PDB entry 4Y33 | X-ray diffraction, 2.70 A resolution | chains B and D of the 4 polymer chains in the assembly

[Chain B (and D)]
Molecule: Bifunctional lysine-specific demethylase and histidyl-hydroxylase NO66
From: Homo sapiens
Notes: EC 1.14.11.-, 1.14.11.27; chain D of this document is another copy of the same molecule, construct and numbering; everything in this record applies to it too
UniProtKB: Q9H6W3 (NO66_HUMAN); numbering as in UniProt (aligned over 176-641)
Sequence (466 residues; numbered 176 to 641; the number before each row is that of its first residue):
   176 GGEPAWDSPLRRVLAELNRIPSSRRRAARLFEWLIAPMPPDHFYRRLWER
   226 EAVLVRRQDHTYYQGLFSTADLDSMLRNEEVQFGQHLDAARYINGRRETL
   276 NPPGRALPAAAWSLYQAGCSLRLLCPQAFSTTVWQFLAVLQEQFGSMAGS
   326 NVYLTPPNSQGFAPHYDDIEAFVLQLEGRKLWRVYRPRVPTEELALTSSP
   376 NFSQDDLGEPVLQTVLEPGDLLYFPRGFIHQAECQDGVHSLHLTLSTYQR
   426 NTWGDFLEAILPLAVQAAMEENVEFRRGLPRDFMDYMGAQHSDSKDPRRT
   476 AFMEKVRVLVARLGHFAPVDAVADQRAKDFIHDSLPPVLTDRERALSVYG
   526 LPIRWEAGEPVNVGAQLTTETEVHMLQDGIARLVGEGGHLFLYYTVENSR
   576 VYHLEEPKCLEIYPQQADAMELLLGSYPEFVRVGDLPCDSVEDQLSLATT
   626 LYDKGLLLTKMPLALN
Disordered / not traced: 176-180, 640-641
Bound ions: Ni2+: D342, H405 (together with N-oxalylglycine)
Ligand contacts: N-oxalylglycine (OGA): Y328, G336, F337, H340, D342, K355, W357, H405, A407, H417, T419
Reported in the primary citation:
  - mutagenesis - F450A/R452A/P455A: decreased catalytic activity

[Chain B / chain D interface]
Pairs across the interface (146; chain B residue first):
  R199(B) - D460(D)  salt bridge
  Y219(B) - R456(D)
  E224(B) - G453(D)  hydrogen bond (side chain-backbone)
  R225(B) - R452(D)
  Q318(B) - R456(D)  hydrogen bond (backbone-side chain)
  F319(B) - R456(D)
  G320(B) - R456(D)
  P365(B) - R451(D)  hydrogen bond (backbone-side chain)
  T366(B) - E445(D)
  T366(B) - R451(D)
  E368(B) - V448(D)
  E368(B) - R451(D)  hydrogen bond (backbone-side chain)
  L369(B) - R451(D)
  L369(B) - R452(D)
  L371(B) - M444(D)  hydrophobic
  L371(B) - R451(D)
  R401(B) - R451(D)  hydrogen bond (side chain-backbone)
  R401(B) - G453(D)
  Y423(B) - G453(D)
  Y423(B) - L454(D)  hydrogen bond (side chain-backbone)
  Y423(B) - P455(D)  hydrogen bond (side chain-backbone)
  Y423(B) - R456(D)  hydrogen bond (side chain-backbone)
  R425(B) - M444(D)
  N426(B) - G453(D)
  N426(B) - L454(D)  hydrogen bond (backbone-backbone)
  T427(B) - M444(D)
  T427(B) - F450(D)
  T427(B) - R451(D)
  T427(B) - R452(D)
  T427(B) - L454(D)
  W428(B) - F450(D)
  W428(B) - R452(D)  hydrogen bond (backbone-backbone)
  W428(B) - G453(D)
  W428(B) - L454(D)  hydrophobic
  W428(B) - F477(D)  hydrophobic
  W428(B) - K480(D)
  W428(B) - V481(D)  hydrophobic
  W428(B) - L484(D)  hydrophobic
  G429(B) - V440(D)
  G429(B) - M444(D)
  G429(B) - F450(D)  hydrogen bond (backbone-backbone)
  D430(B) - M444(D)
  F431(B) - F477(D)  hydrophobic
  L432(B) - L484(D)  hydrophobic
  L432(B) - V485(D)  hydrophobic
  E433(B) - V440(D)
  E433(B) - M444(D)
  L436(B) - V440(D)  hydrophobic
  L436(B) - L488(D)  hydrophobic
  V440(B) - G429(D)
  V440(B) - E433(D)
  V440(B) - L436(D)  hydrophobic
  M444(B) - L371(D)  hydrophobic
  M444(B) - R425(D)
  M444(B) - T427(D)
  M444(B) - G429(D)
  M444(B) - D430(D)
  M444(B) - E433(D)
  E445(B) - T366(D)
  F450(B) - T427(D)
  F450(B) - W428(D)
  F450(B) - G429(D)  hydrogen bond (backbone-backbone)
  F450(B) - L432(D)  hydrophobic
  R451(B) - P365(D)  hydrogen bond (side chain-backbone)
  R451(B) - T366(D)  hydrogen bond (side chain-backbone)
  R451(B) - E368(D)  hydrogen bond (side chain-backbone)
  R451(B) - L369(D)
  R451(B) - L371(D)
  R451(B) - R401(D)  hydrogen bond (backbone-side chain)
  R451(B) - T427(D)
  R452(B) - L369(D)
  R452(B) - R401(D)
  R452(B) - T427(D)
  R452(B) - W428(D)  hydrogen bond (backbone-backbone)
  G453(B) - E224(D)  hydrogen bond (backbone-side chain)
  G453(B) - R401(D)
  G453(B) - N426(D)
  G453(B) - W428(D)
  L454(B) - Y423(D)  hydrogen bond (backbone-side chain)
  L454(B) - N426(D)  hydrogen bond (backbone-backbone)
  L454(B) - T427(D)
  L454(B) - W428(D)  hydrophobic
  L454(B) - R501(D)
  P455(B) - Y423(D)
  P455(B) - W428(D)
  R456(B) - Y219(D)
  R456(B) - Q318(D)  hydrogen bond (side chain-backbone)
  R456(B) - F319(D)
  R456(B) - G320(D)
  R456(B) - Y423(D)  hydrogen bond (backbone-side chain)
  F458(B) - A498(D)  hydrophobic
  M459(B) - G320(D)
  M459(B) - A502(D)  hydrophobic
  M459(B) - F505(D)  hydrophobic
  M459(B) - R557(D)  hydrogen bond (backbone-side chain)
  D460(B) - R199(D)  salt bridge
  M462(B) - V494(D)  hydrophobic
  M462(B) - D495(D)
  M462(B) - A498(D)  hydrophobic
  M462(B) - R557(D)  hydrogen bond (backbone-side chain)
  G463(B) - D495(D)  hydrogen bond (backbone-side chain)
  G463(B) - D499(D)
  A464(B) - D495(D)
  A464(B) - D499(D)  hydrogen bond (backbone-side chain)
  Q465(B) - R557(D)
  Q465(B) - L558(D)
  Q465(B) - E596(D)
  R474(B) - D495(D)  salt bridge
  F477(B) - W428(D)  hydrophobic
  F477(B) - F431(D)  hydrophobic
  F477(B) - V494(D)  hydrophobic
  M478(B) - V494(D)  hydrophobic
  K480(B) - W428(D)
  L484(B) - W428(D)  hydrophobic
  L484(B) - L432(D)  hydrophobic
  V485(B) - V485(D)
  V485(B) - G489(D)
  A486(B) - A486(D)  hydrophobic
  L488(B) - L436(D)  hydrophobic
  L488(B) - V485(D)  hydrophobic
  G489(B) - R482(D)
  G489(B) - V485(D)
  V494(B) - M462(D)  hydrophobic
  V494(B) - F477(D)  hydrophobic
  V494(B) - M478(D)  hydrophobic
  V494(B) - V481(D)  hydrophobic
  D495(B) - M462(D)
  D495(B) - G463(D)  hydrogen bond (side chain-backbone)
  D495(B) - A464(D)
  D495(B) - S467(D)
  D495(B) - R474(D)  salt bridge
  A498(B) - F458(D)  hydrophobic
  A498(B) - M462(D)  hydrophobic
  A498(B) - G463(D)
  D499(B) - G463(D)
  D499(B) - A464(D)  hydrogen bond (side chain-backbone)
  R501(B) - L454(D)
  R501(B) - M459(D)
  A502(B) - M459(D)  hydrophobic
  R557(B) - M459(D)  hydrogen bond (side chain-backbone)
  R557(B) - M462(D)  hydrogen bond (side chain-backbone)
  R557(B) - Q465(D)
  R557(B) - H466(D)
  L558(B) - Q465(D)
  E596(B) - Q465(D)
  L599(B) - Q465(D)
Also at the interface, not in a pair above, chain B (68 interface residues in all): Q441, V448, E449, S467, V481, R482, A492, F505
Also at the interface, not in a pair above, chain D (70 interface residues in all): R225, E367, A370, E449, A492, L599

[Summary]
The interface between chain B and chain D involves 68 residues on one side and 70 on the other; the contacts
include 30 hydrogen bonds and 4 salt bridges. Polar contacts include R199(B)-D460(D), R474(B)-D495(D) and
E224(B)-G453(D). Bound to chain B: N-oxalylglycine. D342(B) and H405(B) coordinate Ni2+. From the paper:
F450A/R452A/P455A of chain B reduce catalytic activity.
Both chains are Bifunctional lysine-specific demethylase and histidyl-hydroxylase NO66 (Homo sapiens). Entry
4Y33 (Crystal of NO66 in complex with Ni(II)and N-oxalylglycine (NOG)) was determined by X-ray diffraction
(same publication as 4Y3O).
